Entry 4U07 (X-ray diffraction, 2.64 A resolution); this record covers chains A and B.

== Chain A (and B) ==
Name: Adenosine monophosphate-protein transferase FICD
Source organism: Homo sapiens
Notes: EC 2.7.7.-; chain B of this document is another copy of the same molecule, construct and numbering; everything in this record applies to it too
UniProtKB: Q9BVA6 (FICD_HUMAN); residues 102-445 here = UniProt positions 102-445
Chain sequence (344 residues; row label = number of the first residue in the row):
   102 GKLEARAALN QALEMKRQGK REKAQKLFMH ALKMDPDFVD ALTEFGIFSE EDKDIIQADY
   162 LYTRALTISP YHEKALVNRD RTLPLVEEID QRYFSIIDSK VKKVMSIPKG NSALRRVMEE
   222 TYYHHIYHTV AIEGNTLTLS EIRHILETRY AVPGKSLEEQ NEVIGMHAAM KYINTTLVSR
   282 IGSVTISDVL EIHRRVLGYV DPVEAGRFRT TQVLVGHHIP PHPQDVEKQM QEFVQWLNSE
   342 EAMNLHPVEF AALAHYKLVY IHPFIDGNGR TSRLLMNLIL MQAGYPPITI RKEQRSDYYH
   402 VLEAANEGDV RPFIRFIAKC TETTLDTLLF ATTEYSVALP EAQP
Disordered / not traced: 102-107, 209-211, 434-445
Ion coordination: Mg2+: Asp367 (together with ATP)
Residues lining bound ligands: ATP (adenosine-5'-triphosphate): Thr230, Ile233, Glu234, Val316, His319, His356, Val360, His363, Ile366, Asp367, Gly368, Asn369, Gly370, Arg371, Arg374, Tyr399, Tyr400, Leu403, Glu404, Asn407
Swiss-Prot annotation at these positions:
  - motif: Thr230 to Gly235 (Inhibitory (S/T)XXXE(G/N) motif)
  - active site: His363
  - binding site (ATP): Glu234, Val316 to His319, Asp367 to Arg374, Tyr399, Tyr400, Asn407
  - site: Glu234 (Important for autoinhibition of adenylyltransferase activity)
  - modified residue: Thr183 (O-AMP-threonine)
  - glycosylation: Asn275 (N-linked (GlcNAc...) asparagine)
  - natural variant: Arg374 (R374H: In SPG92; uncertain significance)
  - mutagenesis: Thr168 (T168A: Does not affect level of auto-AMPylation), Ser170 (S170A: Does not affect level of auto-AMPylation), Tyr172 (Y172F: Does not affect level of auto-AMPylation), Thr183 (T183A: Decreased AMPylation), Glu234 (E234G: Promotes adenylyltransferase activity), Leu258 (L258D: Abolishes homodimerization), Asn275 (N275Q: Strongly decreased N-glycosylation. Abolished N-glycosylation; when associated with Q-446), His363 (H363A: Abolishes adenylyltransferase activity)
What the authors report for this chain:
  - catalytic residues: His363, Arg374
  - binding site for ATP: Val316, Val360, Gly368 to Gly370, Arg374, Leu403, Asn407
  - Mg2+ coordination: Asp367
  - mutagenesis - E234G: unchanged binding to ATP
  - mutagenesis - E234G: increased catalytic activity
  - mutagenesis - E234G/L258D: decreased catalytic activity

== How chain A and chain B interact ==
Residue-residue contacts (38; chain A residue first):
  Ile246(A) - Leu258(B)  hydrophobic
  Arg250(A) - Ser257(B)
  Arg250(A) - Leu258(B)  hydrogen bond (backbone-backbone)
  Tyr251(A) - Gly255(B)
  Tyr251(A) - Lys256(B)
  Tyr251(A) - Ser257(B)
  Ala252(A) - Ala252(B)  hydrophobic
  Ala252(A) - Val253(B)
  Ala252(A) - Lys256(B)  hydrogen bond (backbone-backbone)
  Ala252(A) - Leu258(B)  hydrophobic
  Ala252(A) - Gln261(B)
  Val253(A) - Ala252(B)
  Pro254(A) - Pro254(B)  hydrophobic
  Gly255(A) - Tyr251(B)
  Lys256(A) - Tyr251(B)
  Lys256(A) - Ala252(B)  hydrogen bond (backbone-backbone)
  Ser257(A) - Arg250(B)
  Ser257(A) - Tyr251(B)
  Leu258(A) - Ile246(B)  hydrophobic
  Leu258(A) - Arg250(B)  hydrogen bond (backbone-backbone)
  Leu258(A) - Leu258(B)  hydrophobic
  Leu258(A) - Ile265(B)  hydrophobic
  Gln261(A) - Ala252(B)
  Gln261(A) - Leu258(B)
  Asn262(A) - Asn262(B)  hydrogen bond
  Ile265(A) - Leu258(B)  hydrophobic
  Arg295(A) - Pro303(B)
  Arg296(A) - Val304(B)
  Gly299(A) - Gly299(B)
  Gly299(A) - Pro303(B)
  Tyr300(A) - Tyr300(B)
  Tyr300(A) - Val301(B)
  Tyr300(A) - Pro303(B)
  Val301(A) - Tyr300(B)
  Pro303(A) - Arg295(B)
  Pro303(A) - Gly299(B)
  Pro303(A) - Tyr300(B)
  Val304(A) - Arg296(B)
From the paper, about this interface:
  - hot spots on chain A (mutagenesis) - L258D: abolished binding to another copy of this molecule

== In short ==
The chain A/chain B interface involves 20 residues from each chain; the contacts include 5 hydrogen bonds.
Polar pairs include Asn262(A)-Asn262(B), Arg250(A)-Leu258(B) and Ala252(A)-Lys256(B). Ligands of chain A: ATP.
The paper reports catalytic residues His363(A) and Arg374(A); E234G of chain A increases catalytic activity; 3
substitutions were tested in all.
Chain A and chain B are both Adenosine monophosphate-protein transferase FICD (Homo sapiens); the structure,
ATP bound to eukaryotic FIC domain containing protein, was determined by X-ray diffraction (same publication
as 4U0S, 4U0U and 4U0Z).
